9II7 - chains A and T of the 24 polymer chains in the assembly; structure by electron microscopy, 3.50 A resolution.

== Chain A ==
Protein: DNA-directed RNA polymerase subunit
Source organism: Komagataella phaffii
Notes: EC 2.7.7.6
UniProtKB: C4R4Y0 (C4R4Y0_KOMPG); residues 1-1743 here = UniProt positions 1-1743
Amino-acid sequence (1743 residues; each row starts with the number of its first residue):
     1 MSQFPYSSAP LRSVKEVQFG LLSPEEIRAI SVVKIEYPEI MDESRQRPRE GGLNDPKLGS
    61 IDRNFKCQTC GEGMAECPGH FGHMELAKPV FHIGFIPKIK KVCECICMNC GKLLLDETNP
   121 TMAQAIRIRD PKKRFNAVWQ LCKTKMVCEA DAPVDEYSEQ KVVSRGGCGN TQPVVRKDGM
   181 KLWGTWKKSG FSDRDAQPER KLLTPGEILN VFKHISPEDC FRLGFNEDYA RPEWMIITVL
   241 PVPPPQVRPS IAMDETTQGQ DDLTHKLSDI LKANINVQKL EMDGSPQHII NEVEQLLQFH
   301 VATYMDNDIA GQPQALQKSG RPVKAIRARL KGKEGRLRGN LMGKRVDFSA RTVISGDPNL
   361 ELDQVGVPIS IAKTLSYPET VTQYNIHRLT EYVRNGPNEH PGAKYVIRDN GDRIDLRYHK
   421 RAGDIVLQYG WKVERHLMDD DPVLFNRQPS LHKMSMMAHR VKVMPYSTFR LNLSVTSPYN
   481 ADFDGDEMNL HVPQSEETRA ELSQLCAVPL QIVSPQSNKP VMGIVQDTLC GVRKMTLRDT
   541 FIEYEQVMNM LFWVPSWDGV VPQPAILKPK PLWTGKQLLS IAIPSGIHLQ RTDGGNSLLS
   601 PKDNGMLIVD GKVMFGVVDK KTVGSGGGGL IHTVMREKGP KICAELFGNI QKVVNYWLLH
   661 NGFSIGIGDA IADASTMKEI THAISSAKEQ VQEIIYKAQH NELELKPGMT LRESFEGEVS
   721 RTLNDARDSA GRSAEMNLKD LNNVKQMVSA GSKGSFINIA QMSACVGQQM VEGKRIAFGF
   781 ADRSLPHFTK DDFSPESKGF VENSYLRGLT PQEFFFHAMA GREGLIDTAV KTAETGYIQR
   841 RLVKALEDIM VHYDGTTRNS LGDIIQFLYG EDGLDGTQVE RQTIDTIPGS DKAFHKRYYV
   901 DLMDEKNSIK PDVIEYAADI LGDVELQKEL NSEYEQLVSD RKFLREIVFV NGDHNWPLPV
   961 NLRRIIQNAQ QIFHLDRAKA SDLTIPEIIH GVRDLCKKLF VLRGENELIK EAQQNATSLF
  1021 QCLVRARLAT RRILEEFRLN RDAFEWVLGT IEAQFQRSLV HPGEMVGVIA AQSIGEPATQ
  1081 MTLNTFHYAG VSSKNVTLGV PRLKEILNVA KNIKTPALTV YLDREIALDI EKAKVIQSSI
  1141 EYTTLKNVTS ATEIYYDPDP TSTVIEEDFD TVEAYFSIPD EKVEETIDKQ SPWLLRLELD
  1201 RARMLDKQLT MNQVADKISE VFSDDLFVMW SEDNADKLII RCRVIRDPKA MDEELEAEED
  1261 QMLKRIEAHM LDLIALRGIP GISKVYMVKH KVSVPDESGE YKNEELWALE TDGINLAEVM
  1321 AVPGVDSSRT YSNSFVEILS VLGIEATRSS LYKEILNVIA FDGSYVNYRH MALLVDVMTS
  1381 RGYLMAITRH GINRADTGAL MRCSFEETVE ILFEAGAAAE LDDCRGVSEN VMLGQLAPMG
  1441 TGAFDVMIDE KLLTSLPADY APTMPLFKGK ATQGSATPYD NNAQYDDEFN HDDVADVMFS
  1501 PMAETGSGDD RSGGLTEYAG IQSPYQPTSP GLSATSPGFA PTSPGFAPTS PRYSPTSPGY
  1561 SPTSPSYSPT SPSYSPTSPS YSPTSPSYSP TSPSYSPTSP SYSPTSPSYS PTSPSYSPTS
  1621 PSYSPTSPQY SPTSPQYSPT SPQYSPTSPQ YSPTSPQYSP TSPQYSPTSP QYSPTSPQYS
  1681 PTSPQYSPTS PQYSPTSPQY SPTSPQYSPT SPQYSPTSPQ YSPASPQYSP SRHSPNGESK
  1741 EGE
Unresolved in the structure: 1, 154-162, 190-193, 1082-1094, 1178-1189, 1246-1257, 1464-1743

== Chain T ==
Molecule: 198-nt DNA strand
Source organism: synthetic construct
Sequence (198 nucleotides; numbered -71 to 126; the number before each row is that of its first residue; numbers below 1 keep their minus sign (DA-71 is residue -71)):
   -71 ATCAGAATCC CGGTGCCGAG GCCGCTCAAT TGGTCGTAGA CAGCTCTAGC ACCGCTTAAA
   -11 CGCACGTACG CGCTGTCCCC CGCGTTTTAA CCGCCAAGGG GATTACACCC AAGACACCAG
    49 GCACGAGACA GAAAAAAACA ACGAAAACGG CCACCACCCA AACACACCAA ACACAAGAGC
   109 TAATTGACTG ACGTAAGC
Unresolved in the structure: -71 to -59, 56-126

== Chain A / chain T interface ==
Residue-residue contacts (13):
  Ala310(A) - DG29(T)  phosphate contact
  Lys318(A) - DC43(T)  base contact
  Lys333(A) - DC34(T)  salt bridge to the phosphate
  Arg338(A) - DC34(T)  salt bridge to the phosphate
  Arg345(A) - DC36(T)  salt bridge to the phosphate
  Arg351(A) - DC36(T)  sugar contact
  Pro449(A) - DA33(T)  base contact
  Thr832(A) - DA33(T)  hydrogen bond to the base
  Ala833(A) - DT32(T)  phosphate contact
  Ala833(A) - DA33(T)  base contact
  Gly836(A) - DA33(T)  sugar contact
  Tyr837(A) - DA33(T)  sugar contact
  Arg1389(A) - DA30(T)  hydrogen bond to the sugar
Other interface residues (no listed pair), chain A (15 interface residues in all): Ser319, Gln448, Glu1406
Other interface residues (no listed pair), chain T (10 interface residues in all): DG28, DT31, DA35

== Overview ==
The interface between chain A and chain T involves 15 residues on one side and 10 on the other, with 2
hydrogen bonds and 3 salt bridges. Among the polar pairs are Thr832(A)-DA33(T), Arg1389(A)-DA30(T) and
Lys333(A)-DC34(T).
Here chain A is DNA-directed RNA polymerase subunit (Komagataella phaffii) and chain T is a 198-nt DNA strand
(synthetic construct). Entry 9II7 (RNA polymerase II elongation complex stalled at SHL(-1) of the nucleosome
containing histone variant H2A.B) was determined by electron microscopy.
